PDB entry 4Q66 | X-ray diffraction, 3.35 A resolution | chains A and D of the 6 polymer chains in the assembly

# Chain A (and D)
Protein: Chs5p
Source organism: Saccharomyces cerevisiae R008
Notes: chain D of this document is another copy of the same molecule, construct and numbering; everything in this record applies to it too
UniProtKB: W7PD87 (W7PD87_YEASX); residue numbers follow UniProt; this construct covers 2-364
Chain sequence (368 residues; row label = number of the first residue in the row; numbers below 1 keep their minus sign (Met-3 is residue -3)):
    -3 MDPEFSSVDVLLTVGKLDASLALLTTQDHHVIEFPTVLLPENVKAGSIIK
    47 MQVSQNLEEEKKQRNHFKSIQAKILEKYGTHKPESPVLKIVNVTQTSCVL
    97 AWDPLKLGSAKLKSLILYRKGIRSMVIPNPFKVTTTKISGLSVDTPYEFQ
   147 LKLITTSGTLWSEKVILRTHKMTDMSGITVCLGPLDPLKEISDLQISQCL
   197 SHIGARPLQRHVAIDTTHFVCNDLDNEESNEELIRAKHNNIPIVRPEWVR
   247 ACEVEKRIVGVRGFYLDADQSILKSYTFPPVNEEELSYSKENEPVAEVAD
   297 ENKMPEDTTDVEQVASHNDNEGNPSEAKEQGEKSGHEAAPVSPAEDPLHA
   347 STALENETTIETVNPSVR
Disordered / not traced: -3 to 1, 178-203, 217-228, 239-240, 243, 256-258, 268-272, 277-364 (chain D: -3 to 3, 116-118, 138, 170-233, 235-256, 265-364)
Sequence notes: initiating methionine (-3); expression tag (-2 to 1)
Reported in the primary citation:
  - mutagenesis - T92Y: unchanged localization
  - mutagenesis - T92Y: abolished localization to deleting all four ChAPs

# Interface between chain A and chain D
Contacting residue pairs - 52 pairs, chain A then chain D:
  Val4(A) with Leu34(D)
  Val6(A) with Leu34(D), hydrophobic
  Leu7(A) with Glu55(D)
  His26(A) with Val33(D); Leu34(D)
  Ile28(A) with Phe30(D), hydrophobic; Pro31(D), hydrophobic
  Glu29(A) with Ile28(D); Glu29(D)
  Phe30(A) with Met47(D), hydrophobic
  Pro31(A) with Ile28(D)
  Val33(A) with His26(D)
  Leu34(A) with Val4(D); Val6(D), hydrophobic; Ile28(D), hydrophobic
  Leu35(A) with Val4(D)
  Pro36(A) with Val4(D), hydrophobic; Val49(D)
  Asn38(A) with Gln51(D), hydrogen bond (backbone-side chain)
  Lys40(A) with Gln51(D)
  Ser43(A) with Glu56(D)
  Ile44(A) with Gln51(D); Asn52(D), hydrogen bond (backbone-backbone); Glu55(D); Glu56(D), hydrogen bond (backbone-side chain); Gln59(D)
  Ile45(A) with Val49(D), hydrophobic; Ser50(D)
  Lys46(A) with Gln48(D); Val49(D); Ser50(D), hydrogen bond (backbone-backbone); Asn52(D)
  Met47(A) with Phe30(D), hydrophobic; Met47(D), hydrophobic; Gln48(D); Val49(D), hydrophobic
  Gln48(A) with Lys46(D); Met47(D); Gln48(D), hydrogen bond (backbone-backbone)
  Val49(A) with Leu34(D); Leu35(D), hydrophobic; Pro36(D); Lys46(D)
  Ser50(A) with Ile45(D); Lys46(D), hydrogen bond (backbone-backbone)
  Gln51(A) with Asn38(D), hydrogen bond (side chain-backbone); Ile44(D)
  Asn52(A) with Ile44(D), hydrogen bond (backbone-backbone)
  Glu55(A) with Leu7(D); Ile44(D)
  Glu56(A) with Ser43(D); Ile44(D)
Interface residues without a listed pair, chain A (27 interface residues in all): Gln59

# In short
The interface between chain A and chain D involves 27 residues on one side and 26 on the other, with 8
hydrogen bonds. Polar pairs include Asn38(A)-Gln51(D), Ile44(A)-Glu56(D) and Ile44(A)-Asn52(D). From the
paper: T92Y of chain A abolishes localization to deleting all four ChAPs; T92Y of chain A leaves localization
unchanged.
Both chains are Chs5p (Saccharomyces cerevisiae R008). Entry 4Q66 (Structure of Exomer bound to Arf1) was
determined by X-ray diffraction.
